7OAP - chains AAA and EEE of the 3 polymer chains in the assembly; structure by X-ray diffraction, 1.90 A resolution.

# Chain AAA
Name: C1 nanobody
Organism: Lama glama
Notes: antibody fragment or engineered binder
Chain sequence (131 residues; each row starts with the number of its first residue):
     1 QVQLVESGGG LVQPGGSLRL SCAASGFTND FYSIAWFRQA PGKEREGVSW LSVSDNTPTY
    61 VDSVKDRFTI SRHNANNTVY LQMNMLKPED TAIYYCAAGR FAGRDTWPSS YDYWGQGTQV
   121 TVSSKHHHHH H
Unresolved in the structure: 125-131
Cystine bridges: Cys22-Cys96

# Chain EEE
Name: Spike protein S1
Organism: Severe acute respiratory syndrome coronavirus 2
UniProt: P0DTC2 (SPIKE_SARS2); numbering as in UniProt (aligned over 331-532)
Chain sequence (209 residues; row label = number of the first residue in the row):
   331 NITNLCPFGE VFNATRFASV YAWNRKRISN CVADYSVLYN SASFSTFKCY GVSPTKLNDL
   391 CFTNVYADSF VIRGDEVRQI APGQTGKIAD YNYKLPDDFT GCVIAWNSNN LDSKVGGNYN
   451 YLYRLFRKSN LKPFERDIST EIYQAGSTPC NGVEGFNCYF PLQSYGFQPT NGVGYQPYRV
   511 VVLSFELLHA PATVCGPKKS TNKHHHHHH
Unresolved in the structure: 331-333, 531-539
Cystine bridges: Cys336-Cys361, Cys379-Cys432, Cys391-Cys525, Cys480-Cys488
Covalently attached groups: N-acetylglucosamine (NAG) linked to Asn343
Construct notes: expression tag (533-539)
Swiss-Prot annotation at these positions:
  - region: Arg403 to Asp405 (Integrin-binding motif), Asn448 to Phe456 (Immunodominant HLA epitope recognized by the CD8+)
  - glycosylation (N-linked (GlcNAc...) asparagine): Asn331 (complex), Asn343 (complex)
From the paper describing this entry:
  - mutagenesis - N501Y: decreased binding to H3 nanobody

# Interface between chain AAA and chain EEE
Residue-residue contacts - 37 pairs, chain AAA then chain EEE:
  Phe31(AAA) - Cys379(EEE)
  Phe31(AAA) - Tyr380(EEE)  hydrophobic
  Phe31(AAA) - Gly381(EEE)
  Phe31(AAA) - Val382(EEE)
  Asp55(AAA) - Ser383(EEE)  hydrogen bond
  Asp55(AAA) - Pro384(EEE)
  Asp55(AAA) - Thr385(EEE)  hydrogen bond
  Thr57(AAA) - Tyr369(EEE)
  Thr57(AAA) - Asn370(EEE)
  Arg100(AAA) - Tyr380(EEE)
  Phe101(AAA) - Lys378(EEE)
  Phe101(AAA) - Cys379(EEE)
  Phe101(AAA) - Tyr380(EEE)  hydrophobic
  Ala102(AAA) - Lys378(EEE)
  Ala102(AAA) - Cys379(EEE)  hydrogen bond (backbone-backbone)
  Ala102(AAA) - Ser383(EEE)
  Gly103(AAA) - Tyr369(EEE)
  Gly103(AAA) - Phe377(EEE)
  Arg104(AAA) - Tyr369(EEE)  hydrogen bond (side chain-backbone)
  Arg104(AAA) - Ser371(EEE)  hydrogen bond (side chain-backbone)
  Arg104(AAA) - Phe374(EEE)  hydrogen bond (side chain-backbone)
  Arg104(AAA) - Thr376(EEE)
  Arg104(AAA) - Phe377(EEE)  hydrogen bond (backbone-backbone)
  Arg104(AAA) - Lys378(EEE)
  Asp105(AAA) - Ser375(EEE)
  Asp105(AAA) - Thr376(EEE)  hydrogen bond
  Asp105(AAA) - Lys378(EEE)  salt bridge
  Thr106(AAA) - Ser375(EEE)  hydrogen bond (backbone-backbone)
  Trp107(AAA) - Gly404(EEE)
  Trp107(AAA) - Asp405(EEE)
  Trp107(AAA) - Val407(EEE)
  Trp107(AAA) - Val503(EEE)
  Trp107(AAA) - Gly504(EEE)
  Trp107(AAA) - Tyr508(EEE)
  Ser109(AAA) - Arg408(EEE)
  Ser110(AAA) - Lys378(EEE)  hydrogen bond
  Ser110(AAA) - Arg408(EEE)
Interface residues without a listed pair, chain AAA (16 interface residues in all): Ser52, Ser54, Thr59
The authors on this interface:
  - epitope / paratope residues, chain AAA: Phe31(AAA), Ser52(AAA), Ser54(AAA), Asp55(AAA), Thr57(AAA), Arg100(AAA), Ser109(AAA)
  - epitope / paratope residues, chain EEE: Tyr369(EEE), Phe374(EEE), Gly404(EEE), Val407(EEE), Val503(EEE), Tyr508(EEE)

# Summary
16 residues of chain AAA face 22 of chain EEE across their interface; the contacts include 10 hydrogen bonds
and 1 salt bridge. Polar pairs include Asp105(AAA)-Lys378(EEE), Asp55(AAA)-Ser383(EEE) and
Asp55(AAA)-Thr385(EEE). N-acetylglucosamine is covalently linked to Asn343(EEE). The paper reports that N501Y
of chain EEE reduces binding to H3 nanobody; epitope/paratope residues Phe31(AAA), Ser52(AAA) and Tyr369(EEE)
among others.
Here chain AAA is C1 nanobody (Lama glama) and chain EEE is Spike protein S1 (Severe acute respiratory
syndrome coronavirus 2). Entry 7OAP (Nanobody H3 AND C1 bound to RBD) was determined by X-ray diffraction
(same publication as 7OAN, 7OAO, 7OAQ, 7OAU and 7OAY).
